8EAE - chains A and J of the 6 polymer chains in the assembly; structure by X-ray diffraction, 2.56 A resolution.

== Chain A ==
Protein: Cyclic GMP-AMP synthase
Source organism: Mus musculus
Notes: EC 2.7.7.86
UniProtKB: Q8C6L5 (CGAS_MOUSE); residues 147-507 here = UniProt positions 147-507
Amino-acid sequence (364 residues; numbered 144 to 507; the number before each row is that of its first residue):
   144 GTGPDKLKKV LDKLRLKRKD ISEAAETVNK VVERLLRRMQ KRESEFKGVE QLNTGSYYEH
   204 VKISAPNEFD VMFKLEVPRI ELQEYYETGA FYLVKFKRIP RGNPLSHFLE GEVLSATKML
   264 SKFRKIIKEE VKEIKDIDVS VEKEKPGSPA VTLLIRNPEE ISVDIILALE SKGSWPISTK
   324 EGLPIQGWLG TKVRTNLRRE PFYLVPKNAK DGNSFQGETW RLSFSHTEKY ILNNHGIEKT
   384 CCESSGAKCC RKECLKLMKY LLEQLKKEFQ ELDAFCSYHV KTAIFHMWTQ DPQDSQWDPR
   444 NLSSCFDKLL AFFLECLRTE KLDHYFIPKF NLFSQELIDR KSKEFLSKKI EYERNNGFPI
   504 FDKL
Not modelled in the structure: 144-147, 243-245, 507
Construct notes: expression tag (144-146)
Ion coordination: Mg2+: Glu211, Asp213 (together with VLO); Zn2+: His378, Cys384, Cys385, Cys392
Ligand contacts: VLO ([[(2R,3R,4R,5R)-5-(2-azanyl-6-oxidanylidene-1H-purin-9-yl)-4-[[(2R,3S,4R,5R)-3,4-bis(oxidanyl)-5-(6-oxidanylidene-1H-purin-9-yl)oxolan-2-yl]methoxy-oxidanyl-phosphoryl]oxy-3-oxidanyl-oxolan-2-yl]methoxy-oxidanyl-phosphoryl] phosphono hydrogen phosphate): Thr197, Gly198, Ser199, Glu202, Lys205, Glu211, Asp213, Met215, Gly290, Ser291, Pro292, Ala293, Asp307, Ile309, Val348, Arg364, Ser366, Ser368, Lys402, Glu406, Cys419, Ser420, Tyr421, Lys424, His467
Swiss-Prot annotation at these positions:
  - region: Lys372 to Lys395 (DNA-binding)
  - motif: Leu154 to Leu159 (Nuclear export signal), Asp281 to Ser291 (Nuclear localization signal)
  - binding site (GTP): Thr197, Asp307, Arg364 to Glu371
  - binding site (ATP): Ser199, Glu371, Lys402, Ser420 to Lys424
  - binding site (Mg(2+)): Glu211, Asp213, Asp307
  - binding site (2',3'-cGAMP): Asp213, Gly290, Asp307, Lys350, Arg364 to Ser366
  - binding site (Zn(2+)): His378, Cys384, Cys385, Cys392
  - site: Arg241 (Arginine-anchor), Asp307, Ile308 (Cleavage)
  - modified residue: Lys156 (N6-lactoyllysine), Glu176 (PolyADP-ribosyl glutamic acid), Ser199 (Phosphoserine), Tyr201 (Phosphotyrosine), Glu272 (5-glutamyl polyglutamate), Ser291 (Phosphoserine), Glu302 (5-glutamyl glutamate), Lys372 (N6-acetyllysine), Lys382 (N6-acetyllysine), Lys402 (N6-acetyllysine), Ser420 (Phosphoserine), Lys491 (N6-methyllysine)
  - lipidation (S-palmitoyl cysteine): Cys392, Cys393, Cys459
  - cross-link (Glycyl lysine isopeptide (Lys-Gly)): Lys217 (interchain with G-Cter in SUMO), Lys271 (interchain with G-Cter in ubiquitin), Lys335 (interchain with G-Cter in SUMO), Lys372 (interchain with G-Cter in SUMO), Lys382 (interchain with G-Cter in SUMO), Lys399 (interchain with G-Cter in ubiquitin), Lys402 (interchain with G-Cter in ubiquitin), Lys409 (interchain with G-Cter in ubiquitin), Lys410 (interchain with G-Cter in ubiquitin), Lys464 (interchain with G-Cter in SUMO)
  - mutagenesis: Lys156 (K156Q: Mimics lactylation; knockin mice show higher mortality following HSV-1 infection), Asn172 (N172K: Induces alteration of the DNA-binding surface and leads to decreased synthesis of cyclic GMP-AMP (cGAMP); when associated with L-180), Glu176 (E176A: Abolished poly-ADP-ribosylation by PARP1, stimulating interferon production in knockin mice), Arg180 (R180L: Induces alteration of the DNA-binding surface and leads to decreased synthesis of cyclic GMP-AMP (cGAMP); when associated with K-182), Gly198 (G198A: Abolishes stimulation of interferon production; when associated with A-199), Ser199 (S199A: Abolishes stimulation of interferon production; when associated with A-199), Tyr201 (Y201E: Phosphomimetic mutant; reduced translocation to the nucleus following treatment with etoposide), Glu211 to Asp213 (Abolished nucleotidyltransferase activity. Does not affect nuclear localization and tethering to chromatin), Glu211 (E211A: Abolishes ability to promote type-I interferon production), Asp213 (D213A: Abolishes ability to promote type-I interferon production), Lys217 (K217R: Reduced sumoylation), Arg222 (R222E: Impaired tethering to chromatin, leading to constitutive activation in the absence of DNA), 31 further mutagenesis entries in UniProt
Reported in the primary citation:
  - binding site for VLO: Asp307
  - mutagenesis - E211Q/D213N: abolished catalytic activity
  - specificity-determining residues: His467 (proposed by the authors, not directly observed)
  - mutagenesis - R364A (33-fold), H467A: decreased catalytic activity on ATP/GTP
  - mutagenesis - H467A (2-fold): increased catalytic activity on GTP/GTP
  - specificity-determining residues: Ile309, Arg364
  - mutagenesis - R364A (10-fold): decreased catalytic activity on GTP/GTP
  - mutagenesis - R364A (4-fold): increased catalytic activity on ATP/ATP

== Chain J ==
Molecule: Palindromic DNA18
Source organism: DNA molecule
Sequence (18 nucleotides; numbered 1 to 18; the number before each row is that of its first residue):
     1 ATCTGTACAT GTACAGAT

== Interface between chain A and chain J ==
Residue-residue contacts (5; chain A residue first):
  Arg222(A) with DA17(J), salt bridge to the phosphate
  Lys315(A) with DA15(J), sugar contact; DG16(J), phosphate contact
  Gly316(A) with DG16(J), phosphate contact
  Arg342(A) with DA13(J), hydrogen bond to the sugar
Also at the interface, not in a pair above, chain A (5 interface residues in all): Lys240
Also at the interface, not in a pair above, chain J (5 interface residues in all): DT12

== In short ==
The chain A/chain J interface involves 5 residues from each chain, with 1 hydrogen bond and 1 salt bridge.
Among the polar pairs are Arg342(A)-DA13(J) and Arg222(A)-DA17(J). Chain A binds compound VLO. The paper
reports a binding site for VLO at Asp307(A); R364A and H467A of chain A reduce catalytic activity on ATP/GTP.
Chain A is Cyclic GMP-AMP synthase (Mus musculus) and chain J is Palindromic DNA18 (DNA molecule); the
structure, Structure of Ternary Complex of cGAS with dsDNA and Bound 5-pppG(2,5)pI, was determined by X-ray
diffraction, deposited together with 7UUX, 7UXW, 7UYQ, 7UYZ, 7UZR, 7V0W and 14 further entries.
